PDB entry 3OU6 | X-ray diffraction, 2.30 A resolution | chains A and D

[Chain A (and D)]
Molecule: SAM-dependent methyltransferase
Source organism: Streptomyces luridus
Notes: chain D of this document is another copy of the same molecule, construct and numbering; everything in this record applies to it too
UniProtKB: D7PC21 (D7PC21_9ACTO); numbering as in UniProt (aligned over 1-218)
Sequence (218 residues; row label = number of the first residue in the row):
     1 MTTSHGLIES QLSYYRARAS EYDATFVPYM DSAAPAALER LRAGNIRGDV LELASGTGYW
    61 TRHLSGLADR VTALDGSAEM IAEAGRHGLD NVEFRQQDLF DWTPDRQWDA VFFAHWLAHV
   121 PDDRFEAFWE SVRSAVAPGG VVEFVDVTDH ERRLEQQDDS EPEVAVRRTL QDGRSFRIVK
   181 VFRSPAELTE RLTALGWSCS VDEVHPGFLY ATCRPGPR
Disordered / not traced: 1-2, 216-218
Ligand contacts: S-adenosylmethionine (SAM): Gln11, Leu12, Tyr15, Tyr22, Val27, Glu52, Ala54, Ser55, Gly56, Thr57, Gly58, Trp60, Asp75, Gly76, Ser77, Met80, Gln97, Asp98, Leu99, Phe100, Ala114, His115, Trp116, His119
Reported in the primary citation:
  - binding site for S-adenosylmethionine: Leu12, Tyr15, Tyr22, Val27, Leu99, Phe100, Trp116
  - binding site for sulfate ion: Tyr15, His119, Arg168, Lys180
  - conformationally variable residues (helix shift, loop rearrangement): Val27 to Tyr29, Val166 to Val179
  - self-association interface (contacts with another copy of this molecule); pairs are residue here / residue on that copy: Tyr29-Glu155, Asp158-Arg168 (backbone contact)
  - mutagenesis - H119A, R168A, K180A: abolished catalytic activity on tripeptide substrates
  - mutagenesis - Y15F (1,000-fold), V27A: decreased catalytic activity
  - mutagenesis - Y29F (500-fold): decreased catalytic activity on tripeptide substrate

[How chain A and chain D interact]
Contacting residue pairs - 48 pairs, chain A then chain D:
  Pro28(A) - Glu155(D)
  Tyr29(A) - Arg152(D)
  Tyr29(A) - Glu155(D)  hydrogen bond
  Ser32(A) - Arg152(D)  hydrogen bond
  Val147(A) - Gln156(D)
  Asp149(A) - Arg153(D)  salt bridge
  His150(A) - Pro206(D)
  Arg152(A) - Tyr29(D)
  Arg152(A) - Ser32(D)  hydrogen bond
  Arg153(A) - Asp149(D)  salt bridge
  Arg153(A) - Arg153(D)
  Arg153(A) - Phe182(D)
  Glu155(A) - Pro28(D)
  Glu155(A) - Tyr29(D)  hydrogen bond
  Gln156(A) - Pro28(D)
  Gln156(A) - Val147(D)
  Gln156(A) - Lys180(D)
  Gln156(A) - Phe182(D)
  Gln156(A) - Gly207(D)
  Gln156(A) - Phe208(D)
  Gln157(A) - Val166(D)
  Gln157(A) - Arg168(D)  hydrogen bond (backbone-side chain)
  Gln157(A) - Phe182(D)
  Asp158(A) - Val166(D)
  Asp158(A) - Arg167(D)
  Asp158(A) - Arg168(D)  salt bridge
  Asp159(A) - Val166(D)
  Asp159(A) - Arg167(D)  hydrogen bond (side chain-backbone)
  Ser160(A) - Arg167(D)  hydrogen bond (backbone-backbone)
  Glu161(A) - Arg167(D)  salt bridge
  Glu163(A) - Glu163(D)
  Val166(A) - Gln157(D)
  Val166(A) - Asp159(D)
  Arg167(A) - Asp158(D)
  Arg167(A) - Asp159(D)  hydrogen bond (backbone-side chain)
  Arg167(A) - Ser160(D)  hydrogen bond (backbone-backbone)
  Arg167(A) - Glu161(D)  salt bridge
  Arg168(A) - Gln156(D)
  Arg168(A) - Gln157(D)  hydrogen bond (side chain-backbone)
  Arg168(A) - Asp158(D)  salt bridge
  Thr169(A) - Ser160(D)
  Arg177(A) - Glu161(D)  salt bridge
  Lys180(A) - Gln156(D)
  Phe182(A) - Arg153(D)
  Phe182(A) - Gln156(D)
  Phe182(A) - Gln157(D)
  Gly207(A) - Gln156(D)  hydrogen bond (backbone-side chain)
  Phe208(A) - Gln156(D)
Interface residues without a listed pair, chain A (28 interface residues in all): Thr148, Ala165, His205
Interface residues without a listed pair, chain D (27 interface residues in all): His150, Ala165, Thr169, His205

[Overview]
Chain A and chain D form an interface of 28 and 27 residues respectively; the contacts include 11 hydrogen
bonds and 7 salt bridges. Polar contacts include Asp149(A)-Arg153(D), Asp158(A)-Arg168(D) and
Glu161(A)-Arg167(D). From the paper: a binding site for S-adenosylmethionine at Leu12(A), Tyr15(A) and
Tyr22(A) among others; H119A, R168A and K180A of chain A abolish catalytic activity on tripeptide substrates;
6 substitutions were tested in all.
Chain A and chain D are both SAM-dependent methyltransferase (Streptomyces luridus); the structure, DhpI-SAM
complex, was determined by X-ray diffraction together with 3OU2 and 3OU7 from the same study.
